Entry 9ITV (electron microscopy, 3.97 A resolution); this record covers chains N and Z of the 16 polymer chains in the assembly.

Chain N:
Molecule: ATP synthase subunit c
Source organism: Chloroflexus aurantiacus J-10-fl
UniProt: A9WGS9 (ATPL_CHLAA); residues 1-76 here = UniProt positions 1-76
Amino-acid sequence (76 residues; each row starts with the number of its first residue):
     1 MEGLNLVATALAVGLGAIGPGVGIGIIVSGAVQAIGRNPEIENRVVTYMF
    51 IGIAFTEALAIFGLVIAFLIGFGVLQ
Disordered / not traced: 74-76
Swiss-Prot annotation at these positions:
  - site: Glu57 (Reversibly protonated during proton transport)

Chain Z:
Molecule: ATP synthase subunit a
Source organism: Chloroflexus aurantiacus J-10-fl
UniProt: A9WGT0 (A9WGT0_CHLAA); residues 1-312 here = UniProt positions 1-312
Amino-acid sequence (312 residues; each row starts with the number of its first residue):
     1 MSTRTRNILIIVGALIISIASRFFLYTGPPHVEVAAEVIFDGIPGFPITN
    51 SFVVAIIIDIFVIALAVAATRNLQMVPRGLQNVMEFILESLYNLFRNINA
   101 KYVATAFPLVATIFLFVLFGNWFGLLPGVGSIGVCHEKKEEHAVVDERLA
   151 LAAPAAPLSSVAAAEGEEIHDTCAAQGKKLVPLFRAPAADLNFTFAIAVI
   201 SFVFIEYWGFRALGPGYLKKFFNTNGIMSFVGIIEFISELVKPFALAFRL
   251 FGNIFAGEVLLVVMAFLVPLLLPLPFYGFEVFVGFIQALIFALLTYAFLN
   301 IAVTGHDEEHAH
Disordered / not traced: 1-11, 137-168, 305-312

How chain N and chain Z interact:
Pairs across the interface (8; chain N residue first):
  Phe50(N) - Ile301(Z)  hydrophobic
  Ile51(N) - Glu235(Z)
  Ala54(N) - Ile234(Z)
  Ala54(N) - Ser238(Z)
  Phe55(N) - Val231(Z)  hydrophobic
  Phe55(N) - Ile234(Z)  hydrophobic
  Ala58(N) - Ile234(Z)  hydrophobic
  Ile61(N) - Val241(Z)  hydrophobic
Other interface residues (no listed pair), chain N (8 interface residues in all): Glu57, Phe62
Other interface residues (no listed pair), chain Z (7 interface residues in all): Ile237

In short:
8 residues of chain N face 7 of chain Z across their interface.
Here chain N is ATP synthase subunit c and chain Z is ATP synthase subunit a, both from Chloroflexus
aurantiacus J-10-fl. Entry 9ITV (Chloroflexus aurantiacus ADP-bound ATP synthase, state 1, focused refinement
of FO) was determined by electron microscopy, deposited together with 9ITJ, 9ITK, 9ITL, 9ITM, 9ITN, 9ITO and
11 further entries.
